Entry 6PWE (electron microscopy, 3.95 A resolution); this record covers chains E and J of the 10 polymer chains in the assembly.

[Chain E]
Protein: Histone H3
Source organism: Drosophila melanogaster
UniProt: P02299 (H3_DROME); residues 0-135 here correspond to UniProt positions 1-136 (UniProt number = residue number + 1)
Chain sequence (136 residues; row label = number of the first residue in the row; numbering starts at 0):
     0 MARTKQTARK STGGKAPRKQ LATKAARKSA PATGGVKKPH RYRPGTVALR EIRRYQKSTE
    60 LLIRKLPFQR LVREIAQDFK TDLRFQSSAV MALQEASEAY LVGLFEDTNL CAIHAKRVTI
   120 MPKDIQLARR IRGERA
Unresolved in the structure: 0-37, 134-135

[Chain J]
Molecule: 147-nt DNA strand
Source organism: synthetic construct
Sequence (147 nucleotides; numbered -73 to 73; the number before each row is that of its first residue; numbers below 1 keep their minus sign (DA-73 is residue -73)):
   -73 ATCGAGAATC CCGGTGCCGA GGCCGCTCAA TTGGTCGTAG ACAGCTCTAG CACCGCTTAA
   -13 ACGCACGTAC GCGCTGTCCC CCGCGTTTTA ACCGCCAAGG GGATTACTCC CTAGTCTCCA
    47 GGCACGTGTC AGATATATAC ATCCGAT

[Interface between chain E and chain J]
Contacting residue pairs - 19 pairs, chain E then chain J:
  Arg40(E) - DC70(J)  phosphate contact
  Arg40(E) - DG71(J)  phosphate contact
  Tyr41(E) - DC70(J)  phosphate contact
  Arg42(E) - DA-5(J)  salt bridge to the phosphate
  Arg42(E) - DC70(J)  phosphate contact
  Arg42(E) - DG71(J)  phosphate contact
  Pro43(E) - DA-5(J)  phosphate contact
  Thr45(E) - DC70(J)  hydrogen bond to the phosphate
  Arg72(E) - DC-23(J)  salt bridge to the phosphate
  Arg83(E) - DG-24(J)  phosphate contact
  Arg83(E) - DC-23(J)  phosphate contact
  Phe84(E) - DG-24(J)  sugar contact
  Phe84(E) - DC-23(J)  hydrogen bond to the phosphate
  Arg116(E) - DG-3(J)  phosphate contact
  Arg116(E) - DC-2(J)  salt bridge to the phosphate
  Val117(E) - DG-3(J)  hydrogen bond to the phosphate
  Thr118(E) - DC-4(J)  phosphate contact
  Thr118(E) - DG-3(J)  hydrogen bond to the phosphate
  Met120(E) - DC-2(J)  phosphate contact
Also at the interface, not in a pair above, chain E (17 interface residues in all): His39, Arg63, Gln85, Ser86, Lys115
Also at the interface, not in a pair above, chain J (10 interface residues in all): DA-13, DC69

[In short]
Chain E and chain J form an interface of 17 and 10 residues respectively, with 4 hydrogen bonds and 3 salt
bridges. Polar pairs include Thr45(E)-DC70(J), Phe84(E)-DC-23(J) and Val117(E)-DG-3(J).
Here chain E is Histone H3 (Drosophila melanogaster) and chain J is a 147-nt DNA strand (synthetic construct).
Entry 6PWE (Cryo-EM structure of nucleosome core particle) was determined by electron microscopy together with
6PWF from the same study.
